Entry 2O0U (X-ray diffraction, 2.10 A resolution); this record covers chain A.

[Chain A]
Name: Mitogen-activated protein kinase 10
Source organism: Homo sapiens
Notes: EC 2.7.11.24
UniProt: P53779 (MK10_HUMAN); residue numbers follow UniProt; this construct covers 39-402
Sequence (364 residues; each row starts with the number of its first residue):
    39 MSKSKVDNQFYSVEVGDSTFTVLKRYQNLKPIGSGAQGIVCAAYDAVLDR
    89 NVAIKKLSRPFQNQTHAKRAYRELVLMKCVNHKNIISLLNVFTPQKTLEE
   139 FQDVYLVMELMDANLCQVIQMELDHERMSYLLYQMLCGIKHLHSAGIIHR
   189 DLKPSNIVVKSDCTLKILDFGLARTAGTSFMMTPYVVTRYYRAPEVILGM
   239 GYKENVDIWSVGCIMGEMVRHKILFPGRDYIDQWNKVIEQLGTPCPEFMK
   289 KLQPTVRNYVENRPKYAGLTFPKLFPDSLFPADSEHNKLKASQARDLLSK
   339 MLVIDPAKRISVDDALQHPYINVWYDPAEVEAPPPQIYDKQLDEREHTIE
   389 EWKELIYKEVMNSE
Unresolved in the structure: 39-45, 213-217, 364-382, 401-402
Ligand contacts: C0M (n-{3-cyano-6-[3-(1-piperidinyl)propanoyl]-4,5,6,7-tetrahydrothieno[2,3-c]pyridin-2-yl}1-naphthalenecarboxamide): Ile70, Val78, Ala91, Ile92, Lys93, Met115, Ile124, Leu126, Leu144, Val145, Met146, Glu147, Leu148, Met149, Asp150, Ala151, Asn152, Gln155, Val196, Leu206
Curated features (UniProtKB/Swiss-Prot):
  - motif: Thr221 to Tyr223 (TXY)
  - active site: Asp189 (Proton acceptor)
  - binding site (ATP): Ile70 to Val78, Lys93
  - modified residue: Thr221 (Phosphothreonine), Tyr223 (Phosphotyrosine)

[Overview]
Bound to chain A: compound C0M. UniProt lists active-site residue Asp189 and 10 ATP-binding residues.
Chain A is Mitogen-activated protein kinase 10 (Homo sapiens); the structure, Crystal structure of human JNK3
complexed with
N-{3-cyano-6-[3-(1-piperidinyl)propanoyl]-4,5,6,7-tetrahydrothieno[2,3-c]pyridin-2-yl}-1-naphthalenecarboxamide,
was determined by X-ray diffraction (same publication as 2O2U).
